PDB entry 5WF5 | X-ray diffraction, 2.60 A resolution | chain A

# Chain A
Molecule: Human A2a adenosine receptor T4L chimera
Organism: Homo sapiens
Notes: EC 3.2.1.17
UniProtKB: chimeric construct of P29274, P00720: residues 2-208 from P29274 (AA2AR_HUMAN) positions 2-208 (same numbers); residues 1002-1161 from P00720 positions 2-161 (UniProt number = residue number - 1000); residues 222-316 from P29274 (AA2AR_HUMAN) positions 222-316 (same numbers)
Chain sequence (504 residues; row label = number of the first residue in the row; numbers below 1 keep their minus sign (Met-30 is residue -30)):
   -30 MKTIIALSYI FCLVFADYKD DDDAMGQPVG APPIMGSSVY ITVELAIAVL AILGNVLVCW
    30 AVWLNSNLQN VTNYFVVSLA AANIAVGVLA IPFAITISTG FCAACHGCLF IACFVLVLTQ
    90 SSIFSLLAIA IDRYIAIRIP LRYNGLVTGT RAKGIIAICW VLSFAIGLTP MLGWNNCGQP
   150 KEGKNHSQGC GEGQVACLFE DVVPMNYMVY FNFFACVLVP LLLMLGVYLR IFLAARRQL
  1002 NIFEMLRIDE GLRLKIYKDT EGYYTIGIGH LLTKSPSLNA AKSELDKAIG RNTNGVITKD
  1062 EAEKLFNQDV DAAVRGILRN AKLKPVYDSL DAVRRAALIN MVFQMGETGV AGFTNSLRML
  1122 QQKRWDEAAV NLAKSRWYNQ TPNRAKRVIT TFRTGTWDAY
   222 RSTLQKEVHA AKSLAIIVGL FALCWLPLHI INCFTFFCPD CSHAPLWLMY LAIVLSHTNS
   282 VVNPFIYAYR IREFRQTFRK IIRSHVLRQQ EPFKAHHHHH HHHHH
Disordered / not traced: -30 to 2, 149-156, 308-326
Differences from the reference sequence: initiating methionine (-30); expression tag (-29 to 1, 317-326); engineered mutation Asn52 (Asp in P29274), Gly1012 (Arg12 in P00720), Thr1054 (Cys54 in P00720), Ala1097 (Cys97 in P00720), Arg1137 (Ile137 in P00720)
UniProt features mapped onto this chain:
  - binding site (adenosine): Glu169, Asn253, Ser277, His278
  - glycosylation: Asn154 (N-linked (GlcNAc...) asparagine)
  - active site (Proton donor/acceptor): Glu1011, Asp1020
  - binding site (substrate): Leu1032, Phe1104, Ser1117, Asn1132
Disulfides: Cys71-Cys159, Cys74-Cys146, Cys77-Cys166, Cys259-Cys262
Small-molecule neighbours: UKA (6-(2,2-diphenylethylamino)-9-[(2R,3R,4S,5S)-5-(ethylcarbamoyl)-3,4-dihydroxy-oxolan-2-yl]-N-[2-[(1-pyridin-2-ylpiperidin-4-yl)carbamoylamino]ethyl]purine-2-carboxamide): Ala63, Ile66, Ser67, Val84, Leu85, Thr88, Gln89, Ile92, Leu167, Phe168, Glu169, Met174, Met177, Asn181, Val186, Trp246, Leu249, His250, Ile252, Asn253, Thr256, His264, Leu267, Met270, Tyr271, Ile274, Ser277, His278
What the authors report for this chain:
  - mutagenesis - D52N: abolished signaling in response to UKA
  - mutagenesis - D52N (KD: 9.16 nM): increased binding to NECA
  - mutagenesis - D52N: unchanged binding to ZM241385
  - mutagenesis - D52N (25.2 +/- 3.5 nM): unchanged binding to UKA
  - mutagenesis - D52N (Tm change 8 degC): increased stability in response to apo
  - mutagenesis - N284A (Tm 75 degC): increased stability in response to UKA
  - conformationally variable residues (helix shift, side-chain flip): Ser281, Val282, Val283, Asn284, Pro285
  - contacts within the chain: Asn52-Ser91 (hydrogen bond), Asn24-Ser281 (hydrogen bond), Asn52-Ser281 (hydrogen bond)
  - binding site for UKA: Ser277, His278

# In short
Bound to chain A: compound UKA. Curated annotation (UniProt) lists 4 adenosine-binding residues, active-site
residues Glu1011 and Asp1020 and 4 substrate-binding residues. From the paper: a binding site for UKA at
Ser277 and His278; D52N abolishes signaling in response to UKA.
Chain A is Human A2a adenosine receptor T4L chimera (Homo sapiens); the structure, Agonist bound human A2a
adenosine receptor with D52N mutation at 2.60 A resolution, was determined by X-ray diffraction, deposited
together with 5WF6.
